Entry 7E8S (electron microscopy, 4.36 A resolution (low resolution: residue-level contacts below are approximate; hydrogen-bond / salt-bridge calls are withheld)); this record covers chains F and G of the 22 polymer chains in the assembly.

# Chain F
Name: Trafficking protein particle complex subunit BET3
Organism: Saccharomyces cerevisiae (strain ATCC 204508 / S288c)
Reference sequence: P36149 (BET3_YEAST); residues 1-193 here = UniProt positions 1-193
Chain sequence (193 residues; row label = number of the first residue in the row):
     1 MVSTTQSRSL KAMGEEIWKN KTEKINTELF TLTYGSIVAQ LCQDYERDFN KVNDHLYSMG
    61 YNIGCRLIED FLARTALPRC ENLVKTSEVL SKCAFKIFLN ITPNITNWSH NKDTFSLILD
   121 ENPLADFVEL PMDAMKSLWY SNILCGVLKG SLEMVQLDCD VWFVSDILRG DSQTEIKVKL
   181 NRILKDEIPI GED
Unresolved in the structure: 1-7, 190-193

# Chain G
Name: Trafficking protein particle complex subunit 31
Organism: Saccharomyces cerevisiae (strain ATCC 204508 / S288c)
Reference sequence: Q03337 (TRS31_YEAST); residues 1-283 here = UniProt positions 1-283
Chain sequence (283 residues; each row starts with the number of its first residue):
     1 MSQRIIQPSA SDQQFPGKSD GYEYTVGPKQ AITSEASTTY IPSRIYSESL LFKRQEASLS
    61 AMAFLFQEMI SQLHRTCKTA GDFETKLSDY GHNIGIRLLE LLNFRASSSP SSLPRASAFL
   121 SQNESSSKLS NASNSPGMLA NSSTATSASA NERLQEKQTE SLSNYITKMR RRDLKILDIL
   181 QFIHGTLWSY LFNHVSDDLV KSSERDNEYM IVDNFPTLTQ FIPGENVSCE YFVCGIIKGF
   241 LFNAGFPCGV TAHRMPQGGH SQRTVYLIQF DRQVLDREGL RFG
Unresolved in the structure: 1-24, 109-162, 283
Sequence notes: conflict Ser108 (Val in Q03337)

# Chain F / chain G interface
Residue-residue contacts (48):
  Trp18(F) with Glu56(G)
  Glu23(F) with Ala57(G); Ser58(G); Leu59(G)
  Lys24(F) with Glu56(G); Ala57(G)
  Ile25(F) with Glu56(G); Ala57(G); Ser58(G); Leu191(G)
  Asn26(F) with Arg54(G); Gln55(G); Glu56(G); Tyr190(G); Leu191(G); Phe192(G)
  Thr27(F) with Gln55(G); Glu56(G); Ala57(G)
  Glu28(F) with Phe52(G); Arg105(G); Tyr190(G)
  Leu29(F) with Met62(G); Leu191(G)
  Phe30(F) with Leu65(G)
  Leu32(F) with Ile94(G); Leu98(G)
  Thr33(F) with Leu65(G); Met69(G)
  Ser36(F) with Tyr90(G); Ile94(G)
  Ile37(F) with Met69(G); Tyr90(G)
  Gln40(F) with Tyr90(G)
  Met59(F) with Glu68(G)
  Asn62(F) with Glu68(G)
  Ile63(F) with Phe64(G); Glu68(G)
  Arg66(F) with Phe64(G); Gln67(G)
  Leu67(F) with Phe64(G)
  Ile97(F) with Ser58(G)
  Phe98(F) with Ala57(G); Ser58(G); Ser60(G)
  Asn100(F) with Glu56(G)
  Asp126(F) with Glu48(G)
  Phe127(F) with Glu48(G)
Other interface residues (no listed pair), chain F (28 interface residues in all): Tyr34, His55, Asp70, Arg74
Other interface residues (no listed pair), chain G (27 interface residues in all): Tyr46, Ala61, Gln72, Asn93, Phe232

# Summary
28 residues of chain F and 27 residues of chain G are in contact.
Here chain F is Trafficking protein particle complex subunit BET3 and chain G is Trafficking protein particle
complex subunit 31, both from Saccharomyces cerevisiae (strain ATCC 204508 / S288c). Entry 7E8S (Intact
TRAPPII (state I)) was determined by electron microscopy together with 7E2C, 7E2D, 7E8T, 7E93, 7E94 and 7EA3
from the same study.
